6G6I - chain B; structure by X-ray diffraction, 2.40 A resolution.

# Chain B
Protein: Magnetosome protein MamM
From: Magnetospirillum gryphiswaldense
UniProt: Q6NE57 (Q6NE57_9PROT); residues 215-318 here = UniProt positions 215-318
Amino-acid sequence (108 residues; each row starts with the number of its first residue):
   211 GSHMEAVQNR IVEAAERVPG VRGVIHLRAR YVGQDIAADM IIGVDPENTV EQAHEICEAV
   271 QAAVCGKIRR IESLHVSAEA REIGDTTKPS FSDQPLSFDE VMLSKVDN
Unresolved in the structure: 211, 316-318
Differences from the reference sequence: expression tag (211-214); engineered mutation A247 (Trp in Q6NE57)
Glycans and other covalent adducts: beta-mercaptoethanol (BME) linked to C275

# In short
Chain B is Magnetosome protein MamM (Magnetospirillum gryphiswaldense); the structure, MamM CTD W247A, was
determined by X-ray diffraction together with 6G55, 6G5E and 6G64 from the same study.
